PDB entry 6X2F | electron microscopy, 4.00 A resolution | chains G and I of the 9 polymer chains in the assembly

[Chain G]
Name: DNA-directed RNA polymerase subunit alpha
Source organism: Escherichia coli
Notes: EC 2.7.7.6
UniProtKB: A0A073G207 (A0A073G207_ECOLX); residue numbers follow UniProt; this construct covers 1-329
Amino-acid sequence (329 residues; row label = number of the first residue in the row):
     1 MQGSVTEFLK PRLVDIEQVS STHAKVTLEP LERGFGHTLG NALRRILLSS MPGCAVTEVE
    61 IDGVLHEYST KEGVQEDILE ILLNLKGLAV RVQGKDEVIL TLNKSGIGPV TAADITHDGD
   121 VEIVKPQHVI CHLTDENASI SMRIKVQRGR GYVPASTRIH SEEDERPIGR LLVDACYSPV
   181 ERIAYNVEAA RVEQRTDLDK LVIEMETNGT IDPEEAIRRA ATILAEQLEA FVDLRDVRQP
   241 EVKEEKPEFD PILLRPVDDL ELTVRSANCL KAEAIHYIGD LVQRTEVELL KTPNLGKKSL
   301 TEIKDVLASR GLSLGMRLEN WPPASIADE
Not modelled in the structure: 1-4, 160-165, 235-329

[Chain I]
Name: DNA-directed RNA polymerase subunit beta
Source organism: Escherichia coli
Notes: EC 2.7.7.6
UniProtKB: P0A8V4 (RPOB_ECO57); residues 1-1342 here = UniProt positions 1-1342
Amino-acid sequence (1342 residues; numbered 1 to 1342; the number before each row is that of its first residue):
     1 MVYSYTEKKR IRKDFGKRPQ VLDVPYLLSI QLDSFQKFIE QDPEGQYGLE AAFRSVFPIQ
    61 SYSGNSELQY VSYRLGEPVF DVQECQIRGV TYSAPLRVKL RLVIYEREAP EGTVKDIKEQ
   121 EVYMGEIPLM TDNGTFVING TERVIVSQLH RSPGVFFDSD KGKTHSSGKV LYNARIIPYR
   181 GSWLDFEFDP KDNLFVRIDR RRKLPATIIL RALNYTTEQI LDLFFEKVIF EIRDNKLQME
   241 LVPERLRGET ASFDIEANGK VYVEKGRRIT ARHIRQLEKD DVKLIEVPVE YIAGKVVAKD
   301 YIDESTGELI CAANMELSLD LLAKLSQSGH KRIETLFTND LDHGPYISET LRVDPTNDRL
   361 SALVEIYRMM RPGEPPTREA AESLFENLFF SEDRYDLSAV GRMKFNRSLL REEIEGSGIL
   421 SKDDIIDVMK KLIDIRNGKG EVDDIDHLGN RRIRSVGEMA ENQFRVGLVR VERAVKERLS
   481 LGDLDTLMPQ DMINAKPISA AVKEFFGSSQ LSQFMDQNNP LSEITHKRRI SALGPGGLTR
   541 ERAGFEVRDV HPTHYGRVCP IETPEGPNIG LINSLSVYAQ TNEYGFLETP YRKVTDGVVT
   601 DEIHYLSAIE EGNYVIAQAN SNLDEEGHFV EDLVTCRSKG ESSLFSRDQV DYMDVSTQQV
   661 VSVGASLIPF LEHDDANRAL MGANMQRQAV PTLRADKPLV GTGMERAVAV DSGVTAVAKR
   721 GGVVQYVDAS RIVIKVNEDE MYPGEAGIDI YNLTKYTRSN QNTCINQMPC VSLGEPVERG
   781 DVLADGPSTD LGELALGQNM RVAFMPWNGY NFEDSILVSE RVVQEDRFTT IHIQELACVS
   841 RDTKLGPEEI TADIPNVGEA ALSKLDESGI VYIGAEVTGG DILVGKVTPK GETQLTPEEK
   901 LLRAIFGEKA SDVKDSSLRV PNGVSGTVID VQVFTRDGVE KDKRALEIEE MQLKQAKKDL
   961 SEELQILEAG LFSRIRAVLV AGGVEAEKLD KLPRDRWLEL GLTDEEKQNQ LEQLAEQYDE
  1021 LKHEFEKKLE AKRRKITQGD DLAPGVLKIV KVYLAVKRRI QPGDKMAGRH GNKGVISKIN
  1081 PIEDMPYDEN GTPVDIVLNP LGVPSRMNIG QILETHLGMA AKGIGDKINA MLKQQQEVAK
  1141 LREFIQRAYD LGADVRQKVD LSTFSDEEVM RLAENLRKGM PIATPVFDGA KEAEIKELLK
  1201 LGDLPTSGQI RLYDGRTGEQ FERPVTVGYM YMLKLNHLVD DKMHARSTGS YSLVTQQPLG
  1261 GKAQFGGQRF GEMEVWALEA YGAAYTLQEM LTVKSDDVNG RTKMYKNIVD GNHQMEPGMP
  1321 ESFNVLLKEI RSLGINIELE DE
Not modelled in the structure: 1, 891-914, 1342
UniProt features mapped onto this chain:
  - modified residue (N6-acetyllysine): Lys1022, Lys1200

[Chain G / chain I interface]
Contacting residue pairs - 56 pairs, chain G then chain I:
  Asn41(G) with Tyr1087(I); Thr1217(I), hydrogen bond (side chain-backbone); Gly1218(I)
  Arg44(G) with Glu1083(I), hydrogen bond (side chain-backbone); Tyr1087(I); Gly1091(I)
  Arg45(G) with Asp1084(I), salt bridge; Gly1215(I); Arg1216(I)
  Ser49(G) with Glu1083(I), hydrogen bond
  Leu65(G) with Ile873(I); Gly874(I)
  His66(G) with Ile873(I); Gly874(I); Thr927(I); Ile929(I), hydrogen bond (side chain-backbone)
  Glu67(G) with Lys1057(I)
  Tyr68(G) with Tyr756(I); Thr927(I); Ile929(I), hydrophobic; Ala1055(I), hydrophobic; Lys1057(I)
  Thr70(G) with Lys755(I)
  Glu72(G) with Asp728(I)
  Gly73(G) with Asp728(I), hydrogen bond (backbone-side chain)
  Val74(G) with Asp728(I), hydrogen bond (backbone-side chain); Ala729(I), hydrogen bond (backbone-backbone)
  Gln75(G) with Val727(I); Asp728(I); Ala729(I); Val771(I)
  Asp77(G) with Ala729(I); Lys755(I), salt bridge; Tyr756(I), hydrogen bond; Asn766(I)
  Leu79(G) with Leu693(I), hydrophobic; Lys1057(I)
  Glu80(G) with Met768(I)
  Leu83(G) with Leu693(I), hydrophobic; Arg694(I)
  Thr134(G) with Val727(I), hydrogen bond (side chain-backbone); Leu773(I)
  Tyr152(G) with Val823(I); Gln824(I)
  Pro154(G) with Arg1059(I)
  Arg170(G) with Glu876(I)
  Leu172(G) with Glu876(I)
  Asp174(G) with Asp826(I)
  Glu181(G) with Arg821(I), hydrogen bond (backbone-side chain)
  Arg182(G) with Asn1090(I), hydrogen bond (side chain-backbone)
  Ile183(G) with Gly1091(I)
  Ala184(G) with Glu1089(I); Asn1090(I); Gly1091(I)
  Tyr185(G) with Tyr1087(I), hydrogen bond; Gly1218(I)
Interface residues without a listed pair, chain G (37 interface residues in all): His37, Leu48, Ser69, Lys71, Glu76, Lys86, Asp135, Cys176, Glu204
Interface residues without a listed pair, chain I (41 interface residues in all): Tyr726, Pro769, Ile831, Val928, Val1056, Ile1082, Met1085, Pro1093

[Overview]
The interface between chain G and chain I involves 37 residues on one side and 41 on the other, with 12
hydrogen bonds and 2 salt bridges. Polar contacts include Arg45(G)-Asp1084(I), Asp77(G)-Lys755(I) and
Asn41(G)-Thr1217(I).
Chain G is DNA-directed RNA polymerase subunit alpha and chain I is DNA-directed RNA polymerase subunit beta,
both from Escherichia coli; the structure, Mfd-bound E.coli RNA polymerase elongation complex - L2 state, was
determined by electron microscopy (same publication as 6X26, 6X2N, 6X43, 6X4W, 6X4Y and 6X50).
